Entry 3WCU (X-ray diffraction, 2.90 A resolution); this record covers chains C and E of the 8 polymer chains in the assembly.

Chain C:
Protein: B2 globin chain of giant V2 hemoglobin
From: Lamellibrachia satsuma
UniProtKB: S0BCU7 (S0BCU7_LAMSA); residues 1-150 here correspond to UniProt positions 17-166 (UniProt number = residue number + 16)
Amino-acid sequence (150 residues; each row starts with the number of its first residue):
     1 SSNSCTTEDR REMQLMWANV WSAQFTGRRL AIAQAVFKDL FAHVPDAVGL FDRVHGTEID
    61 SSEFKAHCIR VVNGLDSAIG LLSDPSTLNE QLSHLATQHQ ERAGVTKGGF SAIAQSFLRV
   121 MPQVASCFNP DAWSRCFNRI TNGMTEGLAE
Disulfides: C5-C136
Ion coordination: heme Fe near H99 (its only coordinating residue here)
Ligand contacts: heme (HEM): L50, F51, R53, V54, H67, R70, V71, G74, L75, Q98, H99, R102, V105, G109, F110, I113, F137, T141, M144

Chain E:
Protein: A1 globin chain of giant V2 hemoglobin
From: Lamellibrachia satsuma
UniProtKB: S0BBU7 (S0BBU7_LAMSA); residues 1-146 here correspond to UniProt positions 20-165 (UniProt number = residue number + 19)
Amino-acid sequence (146 residues; each row starts with the number of its first residue):
     1 DCNILQRLKV KMQWAKAYGF GTERAKFGNS LWTSIFNYAP DARDLFKSVK SEDMRSPQFK
    61 AHIARVIGGL DRVISMFDNE DALNADLEHL KSQHDPRGLD ALNFVVFGKA LFATVGGQFG
   121 VCFDLPAWES CYKVIAMGIT GNDMFS
Disulfides: C2-C131
Ion coordination: heme Fe near H94 (its only coordinating residue here)
Ligand contacts: heme (HEM): L45, F46, S48, V49, H62, R65, V66, G69, L70, L90, H94, R97, L99, N103, F104, F107, I135, I139

How chain C and chain E interact:
Pairs across the interface (10; chain C residue first):
  S1(C) - D53(E)  hydrogen bond
  R119(C) - P40(E)
  P122(C) - N37(E)
  F128(C) - T33(E)
  F128(C) - N37(E)  hydrogen bond (backbone-side chain)
  P130(C) - N37(E)
  D131(C) - R43(E)  salt bridge
  D131(C) - D53(E)
  D131(C) - M54(E)  hydrogen bond (side chain-backbone)
  R135(C) - R55(E)
Also at the interface, not in a pair above, chain C (8 interface residues in all): L118
Also at the interface, not in a pair above, chain E (8 interface residues in all): E52

Overview:
Chain C and chain E each contribute 8 residues to their interface; the contacts include 3 hydrogen bonds and 1
salt bridge. Polar contacts include D131(C)-R43(E), S1(C)-D53(E) and F128(C)-N37(E). Bound to chain C: heme.
Bound to chain E: heme.
Here chain C is B2 globin chain of giant V2 hemoglobin and chain E is A1 globin chain of giant V2 hemoglobin,
both from Lamellibrachia satsuma. Entry 3WCU (The structure of a deoxygenated 400 kda hemoglobin provides a
more accurate description of the cooperative ...) was determined by X-ray diffraction (same publication as
3WCT, 3WCV and 3WCW).
